PDB entry 5MSF | X-ray diffraction, 2.80 A resolution | chains B and C of the 5 polymer chains in the assembly

# Chain B (and C)
Protein: MS2 protein capsid
From: Enterobacterio phage MS2
Notes: chain C of this document is another copy of the same molecule, construct and numbering; everything in this record applies to it too
UniProt: P03612 (COAT_BPMS2); residues 1-129 here correspond to UniProt positions 2-130 (UniProt number = residue number + 1)
Amino-acid sequence (129 residues; row label = number of the first residue in the row):
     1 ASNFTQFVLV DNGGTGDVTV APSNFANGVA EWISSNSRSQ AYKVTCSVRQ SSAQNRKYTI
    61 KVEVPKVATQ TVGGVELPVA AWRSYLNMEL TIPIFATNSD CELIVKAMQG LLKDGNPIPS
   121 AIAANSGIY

# How chain B and chain C interact
Pairs across the interface (19; chain B residue first):
  Ala1(B) - Gln6(C)  hydrogen bond (backbone-side chain)
  Asn27(B) - Phe25(C)
  Gly28(B) - Phe25(C)
  Val48(B) - Ser23(C)
  Val48(B) - Asn24(C)  hydrogen bond (backbone-side chain)
  Gln50(B) - Arg38(C)  hydrogen bond
  Ile94(B) - Ser37(C)
  Ile94(B) - Arg38(C)  hydrogen bond (backbone-backbone)
  Ile94(B) - Ser39(C)  hydrogen bond (backbone-backbone)
  Phe95(B) - Ser37(C)
  Phe95(B) - Ser39(C)
  Phe95(B) - Leu77(C)  hydrophobic
  Phe95(B) - Pro78(C)
  Phe95(B) - Val79(C)  hydrophobic
  Ala96(B) - Ser37(C)  hydrogen bond (backbone-backbone)
  Thr97(B) - Asn36(C)
  Thr97(B) - Ser37(C)
  Asn98(B) - Ser35(C)  hydrogen bond
  Asn98(B) - Asn36(C)  hydrogen bond (side chain-backbone)
Interface residues without a listed pair, chain B (13 interface residues in all): Phe25, Arg49, Arg56
Interface residues without a listed pair, chain C (15 interface residues in all): Phe4, Ala26, Asn27

# Overview
13 residues of chain B and 15 residues of chain C are in contact; the contacts include 8 hydrogen bonds. Polar
pairs include Ala1(B)-Gln6(C), Val48(B)-Asn24(C) and Gln50(B)-Arg38(C).
Both chains are MS2 protein capsid (Enterobacterio phage MS2). Entry 5MSF (MS2 protein capsid/RNA complex) was
determined by X-ray diffraction together with 7MSF from the same study.
